Entry 7ARC (electron microscopy, 2.88 A resolution); this record covers chains F and G of the 16 polymer chains in the assembly.

[Chain F]
Protein: 51 kDa
From: Polytomella sp. Pringsheim 198.80
Chain sequence (469 residues; each row starts with the number of its first residue):
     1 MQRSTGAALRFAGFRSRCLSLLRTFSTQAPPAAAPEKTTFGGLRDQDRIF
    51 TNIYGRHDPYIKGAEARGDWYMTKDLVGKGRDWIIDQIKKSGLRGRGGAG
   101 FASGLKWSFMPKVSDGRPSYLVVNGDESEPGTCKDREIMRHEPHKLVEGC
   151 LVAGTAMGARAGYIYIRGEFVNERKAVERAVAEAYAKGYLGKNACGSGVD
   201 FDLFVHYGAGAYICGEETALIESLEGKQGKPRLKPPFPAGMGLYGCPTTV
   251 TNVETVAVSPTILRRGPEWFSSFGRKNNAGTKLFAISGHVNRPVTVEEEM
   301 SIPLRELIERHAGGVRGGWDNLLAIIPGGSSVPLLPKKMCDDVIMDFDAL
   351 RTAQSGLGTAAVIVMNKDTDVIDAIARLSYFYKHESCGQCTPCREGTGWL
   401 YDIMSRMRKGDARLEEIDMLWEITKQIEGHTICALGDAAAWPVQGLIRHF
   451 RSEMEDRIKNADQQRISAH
Disordered / not traced: 1-34, 465-469
Metal / ion sites: 4Fe-4S cluster Fe: Cys387, Cys390, Cys393, Cys433
Small-molecule neighbours:
  - FMN (flavin mononucleotide): Gly95, Arg96, Gly97, Ala99, Lys106, Asn124, Asp126, Glu127, Ser128, Tyr212, Ile213, Gly215, Glu216, Glu217, Val250, Thr251, Asn252, Thr255, Ala434, Leu435
  - 4Fe-4S cluster (SF4): Ile213, Pro231, Ser386, Cys387, Gly388, Gln389, Cys390, Cys393, Arg394, Thr431, Ile432, Cys433, Leu435, Gly436

[Chain G]
Protein: 75 kDa
From: Polytomella sp. Pringsheim 198.80
Chain sequence (720 residues; row label = number of the first residue in the row):
     1 MISKKAIQAISQLGAKQPAVRAISSSVSALNQAAAAPALPADKMEVFVNG
    51 EAVVVPKNFTVLQACDAAGVDVPRFCYHQRLSIAGNCRMCLVEIEKAPKP
   101 VASCAFPAGPGMKIKTDTPVIKKAREGVMEFLLINHPLDCPICDQGGECD
   151 LQDQAMIFGSDRSRFIEYKRAVADKNLGPLIKTSMNRCIHCTRCVRFTHE
   201 VAGTSELGITGRGRDSEVGTYIEKLHSSELSGNVIDLCPVGALLSKPYAF
   251 TARSWELKGTETIDVSDALGSNIKVDCRGTEVMRITPRLNDAINEEWLSD
   301 KGRFQYDGLKRQRLNTPLVKGAKGLENATWSAAFDAIRTAIAGAKGNELK
   351 AIAGKLADAESMIALKDLFNKLGSGNLIHEDGSATLSADVRSSYIANTTI
   401 ASIEKADVILLVGTNPRFESPVFNARLRKVFLDGAKVGLVGEKVDLTYAY
   451 QHLGADVAALESLASGKGAFFEALKGAKNPVVIVGSSVLRRDDREAVLKT
   501 VNDLVDAAGVVKEGWNGFNVLHDNASRVAALDIGFVPSASARTNPVPAKV
   551 VYLLGSDDFKDEEIPADAFVIYQGHHGDKGAARANVVLPGAAYTEKASLF
   601 ANTEGRVQTTRTAVPVLGDAREDWKIIRALSEVVGQQLPYDSQPQVRARL
   651 AEVAPHFAEIGKAESALWLNGQYFKGVKDLVAKAARSTASLATNISNYYM
   701 TDAISRASRTMAKCTAVRQQ
Disordered / not traced: 1-38
Metal / ion sites: 2Fe-2S cluster Fe: Cys76, Cys87, Cys90, Cys104; 4Fe-4S cluster Fe site 1: His136, Cys140, Cys143, Cys149; 4Fe-4S cluster Fe site 2: Cys188, Cys191, Cys194, Cys238
Small-molecule neighbours:
  - 2Fe-2S cluster (FES): Arg74, Phe75, Cys76, Tyr77, Gly85, Asn86, Cys87, Arg88, Met89, Cys90, Ala102, Cys104
  - 4Fe-4S cluster (SF4), molecule 1: His136, Pro137, Asp139, Cys140, Cys143, Gln145, Gly146, Cys149, Leu151, Gln152, Arg187, Val240, Gly241
  - 4Fe-4S cluster (SF4), molecule 2: Met185, Cys188, Ile189, Cys191, Arg193, Cys194, Val218, Leu237, Cys238, Pro239, Val240, Ala242, Leu243

[Chain F / chain G interface]
Contacting residue pairs (55; chain F residue first):
  Gly210(F) - Arg212(G)
  Gln228(F) - Ile209(G)  hydrogen bond (side chain-backbone)
  Gln228(F) - Gly211(G)
  Lys230(F) - Ile209(G)
  Leu233(F) - Ala84(G)
  Leu233(F) - Gly85(G)
  Leu233(F) - Ala105(G)  hydrophobic
  Pro235(F) - Phe106(G)  hydrophobic
  His384(F) - Arg212(G)  hydrogen bond (backbone-side chain)
  Glu385(F) - Arg212(G)  salt bridge
  Ser386(F) - Arg212(G)
  Ser386(F) - Gly213(G)  hydrogen bond (backbone-backbone)
  Cys387(F) - Arg212(G)
  Cys387(F) - Gly213(G)  hydrogen bond (backbone-backbone)
  Gly388(F) - Gly213(G)
  Gln389(F) - Asn86(G)
  Cys390(F) - Asn86(G)
  Cys390(F) - Arg88(G)
  Thr391(F) - Asn86(G)  hydrogen bond (backbone-backbone)
  Thr391(F) - Cys87(G)
  Thr391(F) - Phe131(G)
  Thr391(F) - Leu132(G)
  Pro392(F) - Arg88(G)
  Pro392(F) - Phe131(G)  hydrophobic
  Arg394(F) - His190(G)  hydrogen bond (side chain-backbone)
  Arg394(F) - Gly213(G)
  Arg394(F) - Arg214(G)
  Glu395(F) - Phe131(G)
  Glu395(F) - Ile134(G)
  Glu395(F) - Asn135(G)  hydrogen bond
  Glu395(F) - Arg170(G)  salt bridge
  Gly396(F) - Phe131(G)
  Trp399(F) - Glu130(G)
  Trp399(F) - Phe131(G)  hydrophobic
  Trp399(F) - Arg164(G)
  Trp399(F) - Phe165(G)
  Trp399(F) - Glu167(G)  hydrogen bond
  Asp402(F) - Glu167(G)
  Ile403(F) - Glu167(G)
  Arg406(F) - Ile166(G)
  Arg406(F) - Glu167(G)  salt bridge
  Met419(F) - Arg164(G)
  Glu422(F) - Arg164(G)  salt bridge
  Gln426(F) - Gly127(G)
  Gln426(F) - Glu130(G)  hydrogen bond
  Gln426(F) - Phe131(G)
  Ile427(F) - Phe131(G)  hydrophobic
  Gly429(F) - Lys99(G)
  His430(F) - Arg88(G)  hydrogen bond (backbone-side chain)
  His430(F) - Leu91(G)
  His430(F) - Pro100(G)
  His430(F) - Ala124(G)
  Thr431(F) - Arg88(G)
  Ile432(F) - Gly85(G)
  Ile432(F) - Arg88(G)
Also at the interface, not in a pair above, chain F (34 interface residues in all): Ala211, Lys383, Gly398, Ile423, Asp437
Also at the interface, not in a pair above, chain G (31 interface residues in all): Pro107, Val128, Ser216

[Summary]
34 residues of chain F face 31 of chain G across their interface; the contacts include 10 hydrogen bonds and 4
salt bridges. Polar contacts include Glu385(F)-Arg212(G), Glu395(F)-Arg170(G) and Arg406(F)-Glu167(G). Ligands
of chain F: flavin mononucleotide and 4Fe-4S cluster.
Here chain F is 51 kDa and chain G is 75 kDa, both from Polytomella sp. Pringsheim 198.80. Entry 7ARC (Cryo-EM
structure of Polytomella Complex-I (peripheral arm)) was determined by electron microscopy, deposited together
with 7AQQ, 7AQR, 7AQW, 7AR7, 7AR8, 7AR9, 7ARB and 7ARD.
